Entry 4LWJ (X-ray diffraction, 1.80 A resolution); this record covers chain A.

# Chain A
Name: Peptide methionine sulfoxide reductase MsrA
Organism: Alkaliphilus oremlandii
Notes: EC 1.8.4.11
UniProt: A8MI53 (A8MI53_ALKOO); residues 1-209 here = UniProt positions 1-209
Sequence (217 residues; numbered 1 to 217; the number before each row is that of its first residue):
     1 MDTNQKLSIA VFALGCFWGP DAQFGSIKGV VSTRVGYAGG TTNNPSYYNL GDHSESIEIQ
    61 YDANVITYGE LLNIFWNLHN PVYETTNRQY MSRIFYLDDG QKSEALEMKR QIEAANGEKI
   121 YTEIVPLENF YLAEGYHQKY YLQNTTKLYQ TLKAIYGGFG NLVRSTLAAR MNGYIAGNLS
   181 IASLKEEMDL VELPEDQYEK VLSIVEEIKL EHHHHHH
Unresolved in the structure: 1-5, 211-217
Sequence notes: engineered mutation Cys16 (Sec in A8MI53); expression tag (210-217)
Modified / non-standard residues: Cys16 (s-hydroxycysteine; CSO)

# In short
Chain A is Peptide methionine sulfoxide reductase MsrA (Alkaliphilus oremlandii); the structure, Crystal
structure of methionine sulfoxide reductase U16C from clostridium oremlandii, was determined by X-ray
diffraction (same publication as 4LWK, 4LWL and 4LWM).
